PDB entry 2PYE | X-ray diffraction, 2.30 A resolution | chains A and D of the 5 polymer chains in the assembly

== Chain A ==
Protein: HLA class I histocompatibility antigen, A-2 alpha chain
Source organism: Homo sapiens
Notes: fragment: extracellular domains alpha 1, alpha2 and alpha3, residues 25-299
UniProt: P01892 (1A02_HUMAN); residues 1-276 here correspond to UniProt positions 25-300 (UniProt number = residue number + 24)
Sequence (276 residues; row label = number of the first residue in the row):
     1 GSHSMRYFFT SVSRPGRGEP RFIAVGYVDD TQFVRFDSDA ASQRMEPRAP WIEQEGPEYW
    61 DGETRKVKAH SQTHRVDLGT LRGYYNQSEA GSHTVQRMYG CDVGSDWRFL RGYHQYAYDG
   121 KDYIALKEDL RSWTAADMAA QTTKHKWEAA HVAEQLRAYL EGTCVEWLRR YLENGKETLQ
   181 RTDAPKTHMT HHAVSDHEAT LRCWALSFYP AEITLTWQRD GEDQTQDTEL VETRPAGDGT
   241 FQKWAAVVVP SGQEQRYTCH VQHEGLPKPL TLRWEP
Disulfides: Cys-101/Cys-164, Cys-203/Cys-259
Residues lining bound ligands: polyethylene glycol fragment (7PE; 2-(2-(2-(2-(2-(2-ethoxyethoxy)ethoxy)ethoxy)ethoxy)ethoxy)ethanol): Tyr-27, Asp-30, Thr-31, Gln-32, Arg-35, Arg-48, Pro-235, Ala-236, Gly-237, Asp-238, Gly-239, Thr-240, Phe-241

== Chain D ==
Protein: T-Cell Receptor, Alpha Chain
Source organism: Homo sapiens
UniProt: A2NVQ1 (A2NVQ1_HUMAN); residues 1-92 here correspond to UniProt positions 20-111 (UniProt number = residue number + 19)
Sequence (195 residues; each row starts with the number of its first residue; numbering starts at 0):
     0 MKQEVTQIPA ALSVPEGENL VLNCSFTDSA IYNLQWFRQD PGKGLTSLLL IQSSQREQTS
    60 GRLNASLDKS SGSSTLYIAA SQPGDSATYL CAVRPLLDGT YIPTFGRGTS LIVHPYIQNP
   120 DPAVYQLRDS KSSDKSVCLF TDFDSQTNVS QSKDSDVYIT DKCVLDMRSM DFKSNSAVAW
   180 SNKSDFACAN AFNNS
Disulfides: Cys-23/Cys-90, Cys-137/Cys-187

== Chain A / chain D interface ==
Contacting residue pairs (8; chain A residue first):
  Arg-65(A) / Gly-98(D)  hydrogen bond (side chain-backbone)
  Arg-65(A) / Thr-99(D)
  Lys-66(A) / Tyr-100(D)
  Ala-69(A) / Tyr-100(D)
  Ala-150(A) / Gln-51(D)  hydrogen bond (backbone-side chain)
  His-151(A) / Ser-53(D)
  Gln-155(A) / Tyr-31(D)  hydrogen bond
  Gln-155(A) / Gln-51(D)
Interface residues without a listed pair, chain A (8 interface residues in all): Gly-62, Thr-163
Interface residues without a listed pair, chain D (7 interface residues in all): Leu-96

== In short ==
8 residues of chain A face 7 of chain D across their interface; the contacts include 3 hydrogen bonds. Among
the polar pairs are Arg-65(A)/Gly-98(D), Ala-150(A)/Gln-51(D) and Gln-155(A)/Tyr-31(D). Bound to chain A:
polyethylene glycol fragment.
Here chain A is HLA class I histocompatibility antigen, A-2 alpha chain and chain D is T-Cell Receptor, Alpha
Chain, both from Homo sapiens. Entry 2PYE (Crystal Structures of High Affinity Human T-Cell Receptors Bound to
pMHC RevealNative Diagonal Binding Geometry TCR ...) was determined by X-ray diffraction, deposited together
with 2P5E, 2P5W and 2PYF.
